7FID - chains F and A of the 7 polymer chains in the assembly; structure by electron microscopy, 2.44 A resolution.

# Chain F (and A)
Molecule: Lon protease
Organism: Meiothermus taiwanensis
Notes: EC 3.4.21.53; chain A of this document is another copy of the same molecule, construct and numbering; everything in this record applies to it too
UniProt: A0A059VAZ3 (A0A059VAZ3_9DEIN); numbering as in UniProt (aligned over 1-793)
Amino-acid sequence (806 residues; numbered 1 to 806; the number before each row is that of its first residue):
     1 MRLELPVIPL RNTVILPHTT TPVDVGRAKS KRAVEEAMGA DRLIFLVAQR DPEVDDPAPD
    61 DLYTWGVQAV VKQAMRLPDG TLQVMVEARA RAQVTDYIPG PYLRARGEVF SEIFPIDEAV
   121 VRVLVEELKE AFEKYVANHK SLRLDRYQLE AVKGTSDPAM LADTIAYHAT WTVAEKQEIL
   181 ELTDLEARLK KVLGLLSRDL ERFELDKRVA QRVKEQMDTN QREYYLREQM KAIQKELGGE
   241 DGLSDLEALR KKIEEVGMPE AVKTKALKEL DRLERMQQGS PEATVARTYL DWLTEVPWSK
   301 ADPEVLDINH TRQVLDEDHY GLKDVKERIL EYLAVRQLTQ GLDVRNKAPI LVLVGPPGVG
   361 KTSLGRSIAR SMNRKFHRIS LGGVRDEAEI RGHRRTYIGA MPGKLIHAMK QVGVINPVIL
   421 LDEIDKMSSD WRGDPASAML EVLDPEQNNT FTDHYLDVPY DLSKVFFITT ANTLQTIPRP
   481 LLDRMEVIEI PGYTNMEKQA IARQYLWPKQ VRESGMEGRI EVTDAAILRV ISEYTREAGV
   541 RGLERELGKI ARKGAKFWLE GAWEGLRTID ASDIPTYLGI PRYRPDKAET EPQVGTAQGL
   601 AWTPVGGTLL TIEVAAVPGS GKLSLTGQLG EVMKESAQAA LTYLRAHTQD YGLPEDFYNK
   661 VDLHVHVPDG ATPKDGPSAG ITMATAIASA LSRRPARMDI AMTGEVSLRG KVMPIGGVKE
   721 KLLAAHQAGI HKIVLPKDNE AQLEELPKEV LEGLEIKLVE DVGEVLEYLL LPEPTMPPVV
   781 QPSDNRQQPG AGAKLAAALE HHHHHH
Disordered / not traced: 1, 781-806
Construct notes: expression tag (794-806)
Residues lining bound ligands: ADP (adenosine-5'-diphosphate): D318, H319, Y320, P356, P357, G358, V359, G360, K361, T362, Y493, I501, Y505, L506, V540, R541, E544
From the paper describing this entry:
  - catalytic residues: S678 (citing earlier work)

# Interface between chain F and chain A
Pairs across the interface (75):
  N220(F) with Q278(A)
  E223(F) with Q277(A); Q278(A)
  L226(F) with E236(A); L237(A), hydrophobic
  R227(F) with Q277(A); Q278(A)
  Q229(F) with I233(A)
  M230(F) with M230(A); I233(A), hydrophobic; E274(A)
  I233(F) with M230(A), hydrophobic
  Q234(F) with M230(A); E274(A), hydrogen bond
  E236(F) with L226(A)
  L237(F) with E223(A); L226(A), hydrophobic
  M276(F) with R272(A), hydrogen bond (backbone-side chain)
  Q277(F) with R272(A)
  G279(F) with R272(A), hydrogen bond (backbone-side chain); R275(A), hydrogen bond (backbone-side chain)
  S280(F) with R272(A)
  I398(F) with T396(A)
  R432(F) with R432(A)
  E513(F) with V344(A)
  S514(F) with T339(A)
  G515(F) with T339(A)
  M516(F) with L338(A), hydrophobic
  R541(F) with D483(A)
  R545(F) with D483(A), hydrogen bond (side chain-backbone); M485(A)
  K549(F) with R328(A)
  R552(F) with R328(A); E331(A); Y332(A); V335(A)
  K553(F) with E331(A), salt bridge
  A555(F) with L338(A)
  K556(F) with E327(A), salt bridge; E331(A), salt bridge
  L559(F) with A334(A), hydrophobic; Q337(A); L338(A), hydrophobic
  E560(F) with R312(A), salt bridge
  I580(F) with A741(A)
  R584(F) with P714(A); D738(A), hydrogen bond (side chain-backbone); N739(A); Q742(A)
  E589(F) with R709(A), salt bridge; K711(A), salt bridge
  Q593(F) with R709(A), hydrogen bond
  T596(F) with R709(A)
  E613(F) with S707(A); L708(A), hydrogen bond (side chain-backbone); R709(A), salt bridge
  V614(F) with L708(A)
  A615(F) with T642(A); L708(A)
  V617(F) with R645(A)
  P618(F) with R645(A), hydrogen bond (backbone-side chain); Y658(A)
  G619(F) with Y658(A)
  T626(F) with E635(A); Q638(A)
  G627(F) with E635(A), hydrogen bond (backbone-side chain)
  Q628(F) with V632(A); E635(A), hydrogen bond
  D662(F) with R645(A), salt bridge
  H664(F) with T642(A); L708(A)
  H666(F) with L708(A)
  D669(F) with E705(A)
  G670(F) with E705(A)
  A671(F) with V632(A)
Also at the interface, not in a pair above, chain F (55 interface residues in all): A283, W431, R519, W558, T611, P668
Also at the interface, not in a pair above, chain A (52 interface residues in all): I308, L330, K347, W431, E486, E631, A639, A646, M713, E744

# Summary
55 residues of chain F and 52 residues of chain A are in contact; the contacts include 11 hydrogen bonds and 8
salt bridges. Among the polar pairs are K553(F)-E331(A), K556(F)-E327(A) and K556(F)-E331(A). Ligands of chain
F: ADP. The paper reports the catalytic residue S678(F).
Both chains are Lon protease (Meiothermus taiwanensis). Entry 7FID (Processive cleavage of substrate at
individual proteolytic active sites of the Lon proteasecomplex (conformation 1)) was determined by electron
microscopy together with 7EV4, 7EV6, 7FIE and 7FIZ from the same study.
